8QS7 - chains A and P; structure by X-ray diffraction, 1.80 A resolution.

[Chain A]
Molecule: 14-3-3 protein sigma
From: Homo sapiens
UniProt: P31947 (1433S_HUMAN); residues 1-231 here = UniProt positions 1-231
Amino-acid sequence (236 residues; each row starts with the number of its first residue; numbers below 1 keep their minus sign (Gly-4 is residue -4)):
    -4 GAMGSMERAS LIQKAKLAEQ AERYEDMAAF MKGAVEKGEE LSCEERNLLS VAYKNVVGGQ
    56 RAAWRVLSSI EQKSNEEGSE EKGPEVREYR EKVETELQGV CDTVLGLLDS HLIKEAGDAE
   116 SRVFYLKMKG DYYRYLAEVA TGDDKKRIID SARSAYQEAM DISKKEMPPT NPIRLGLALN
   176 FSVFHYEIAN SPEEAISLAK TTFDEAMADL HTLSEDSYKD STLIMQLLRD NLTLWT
Disordered / not traced: 72-77
Differences from the reference sequence: expression tag (-4 to 0)
Covalently attached groups: compound WQX linked to Cys38
Metal / ion sites: Mg2+ site 1 near Glu2 (its only coordinating residue here); Mg2+ site 2 near Glu89 (its only coordinating residue here); Mg2+ site 3 near Asn185 (its only coordinating residue here)
Small-molecule neighbours: WQX (1-[8-(4-bromanyl-3-fluoranyl-phenyl)sulfonyl-5-oxa-2,8-diazaspiro[3.5]nonan-2-yl]-2-chloranyl-ethanone): Arg41, Asn42, Ser45, Glu115, Phe119, Lys122, Pro167, Ile168, Asp215, Leu218, Ile219

[Chain P]
Molecule: C-RAF peptide pS259
Amino-acid sequence (10 residues; row label = number of the first residue in the row):
   255 QRSTSTPNVH
Modified residues: Ser259 (phosphoserine; SEP)
Small-molecule neighbours: WQX (1-[8-(4-bromanyl-3-fluoranyl-phenyl)sulfonyl-5-oxa-2,8-diazaspiro[3.5]nonan-2-yl]-2-chloranyl-ethanone): Thr260, Pro261, Val263

[Chain A / chain P interface]
Contacting residue pairs (36; chain A residue first):
  Glu14(A) with His264(P)
  Asn42(A) with Val263(P); His264(P), hydrogen bond (side chain-backbone)
  Val46(A) with Asn262(P); Val263(P); His264(P)
  Lys49(A) with Ser259(P); Thr260(P); Asn262(P)
  Asn50(A) with Asn262(P)
  Arg56(A) with Ser259(P)
  Arg129(A) with Ser259(P)
  Tyr130(A) with Ser259(P)
  Glu133(A) with Arg256(P), salt bridge
  Gly171(A) with Thr260(P), hydrogen bond (backbone-side chain)
  Leu174(A) with Thr258(P); Ser259(P); Thr260(P)
  Asn175(A) with Ser259(P); Thr260(P), hydrogen bond
  Val178(A) with Arg256(P); Thr258(P)
  Tyr181(A) with Ser257(P)
  Glu182(A) with Arg256(P); Ser257(P), hydrogen bond
  Asp215(A) with Val263(P); His264(P), salt bridge
  Ile219(A) with Thr260(P); Pro261(P)
  Leu222(A) with Ser259(P); Pro261(P)
  Asn226(A) with Ser257(P); Thr258(P), hydrogen bond (side chain-backbone)
  Leu229(A) with Gln255(P); Arg256(P)
  Trp230(A) with Ser257(P), hydrogen bond
Other interface residues (no listed pair), chain A (24 interface residues in all): Ser45, Lys122, Leu218

[In short]
24 residues of chain A and 10 residues of chain P are in contact, with 6 hydrogen bonds and 2 salt bridges.
Polar pairs include Glu133(A)-Arg256(P), Asp215(A)-His264(P) and Asn42(A)-His264(P). Ligands of chain P:
compound WQX. Covalently linked compound WQX: at Cys38(A).
Here chain A is 14-3-3 protein sigma (Homo sapiens) and chain P is C-RAF peptide pS259. Entry 8QS7 (Ternary
structure of 14-3-3s, C-RAF phosphopeptide (pS259) and compound 70 (1084352)) was determined by X-ray
diffraction.
